6PXE - chains T and B of the 4 polymer chains in the assembly; structure by X-ray diffraction, 2.30 A resolution.

# Chain T (and B)
Molecule: Holin
Organism: Escherichia phage vB_EcoM_NBG2
Notes: chain B of this document is another copy of the same molecule, construct and numbering; everything in this record applies to it too
Reference sequence: A0A2U8QQK7 (A0A2U8QQK7_9CAUD); residues 56-218 here = UniProt positions 56-218
Sequence (164 residues; numbered 55 to 218; the number before each row is that of its first residue):
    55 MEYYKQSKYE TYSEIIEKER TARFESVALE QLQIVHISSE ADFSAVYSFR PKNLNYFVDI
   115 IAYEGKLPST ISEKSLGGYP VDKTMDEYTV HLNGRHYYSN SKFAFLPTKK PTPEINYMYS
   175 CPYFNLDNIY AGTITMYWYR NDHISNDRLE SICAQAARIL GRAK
Unresolved in the structure: 55-71 (chain B: 55-73)
Sequence notes: initiating methionine (55)
Disulfide bonds: C175-C207

# Interface between chain T and chain B
Contacting residue pairs (6):
  N107(T) - N107(B)  hydrogen bond
  N107(T) - I183(B)
  L108(T) - D181(B)
  L108(T) - I183(B)  hydrophobic
  D181(T) - L108(B)
  I183(T) - L108(B)  hydrophobic
Other interface residues (no listed pair), chain T (5 interface residues in all): N182

# Overview
Chain T and chain B form an interface of 5 and 4 residues respectively, with 1 hydrogen bond. The
hydrogen-bonded pair is N107(T)-N107(B).
Both chains are Holin (Escherichia phage vB_EcoM_NBG2). Entry 6PXE (Crystal structure of the complex between
periplasmic domains of antiholin RI and holin T from T4 ...) was determined by X-ray diffraction together with
6PSH, 6PSK and 6PX4 from the same study.
